PDB entry 7UAI | electron microscopy, 2.80 A resolution | chains A and D of the 6 polymer chains in the assembly

# Chain A
Name: Fetuin-B
Source organism: Homo sapiens
UniProt: Q9UGM5 (FETUB_HUMAN); numbering as in UniProt (aligned over 1-382)
Amino-acid sequence (388 residues; row label = number of the first residue in the row):
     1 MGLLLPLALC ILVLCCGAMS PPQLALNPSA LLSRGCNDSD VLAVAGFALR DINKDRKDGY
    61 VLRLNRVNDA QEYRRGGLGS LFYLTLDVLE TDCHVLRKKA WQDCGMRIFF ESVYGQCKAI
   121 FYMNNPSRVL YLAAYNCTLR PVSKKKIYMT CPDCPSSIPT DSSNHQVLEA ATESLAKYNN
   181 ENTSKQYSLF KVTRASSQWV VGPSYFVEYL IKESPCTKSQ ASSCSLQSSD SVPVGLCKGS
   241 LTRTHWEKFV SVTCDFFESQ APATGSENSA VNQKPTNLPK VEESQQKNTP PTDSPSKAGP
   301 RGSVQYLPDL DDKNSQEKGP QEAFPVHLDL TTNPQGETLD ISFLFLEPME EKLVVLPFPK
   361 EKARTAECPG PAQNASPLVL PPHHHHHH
Unresolved in the structure: 1-30, 75-78, 215-230, 258-298, 311-323, 362-365, 383-388
Differences from the reference sequence: expression tag (383-388)
Cystine bridges: C36-C368, C93-C104, C117-C137, C151-C154, C237-C254
Metal / ion sites: Zn2+: D153 (shared with H155(D), H159(D), H165(D) of chain D)
Curated features (UniProtKB/Swiss-Prot):
  - modified residue: S315 (Phosphoserine)
  - glycosylation: N37 (N-linked (GlcNAc...) asparagine), N136 (N-linked (GlcNAc...) asparagine), N182 (N-linked (GlcNAc...) asparagine), T289 (O-linked (GalNAc...) threonine), T292 (O-linked (GalNAc...) threonine)

# Chain D
Name: Meprin A subunit alpha
Source organism: Homo sapiens
Notes: EC 3.4.24.18
UniProt: Q16819 (MEP1A_HUMAN); residue numbers follow UniProt; this construct covers 22-600
Amino-acid sequence (587 residues; numbered 14 to 600; the number before each row is that of its first residue):
    14 WSHPQFEKVP IKYLPEENVH DADFGEQKDI SEINLAAGLD LFQGDILLQK SRNGLRDPNT
    74 RWTFPIPYIL ADNLGLNAKG AILYAFEMFR LKSCVDFKPY EGESSYIIFQ QFDGCWSEVG
   134 DQHVGQNISI GQGCAYKAII EHEILHALGF YHEQSRTDRD DYVNIWWDQI LSGYQHNFDT
   194 YDDSLITDLN TPYDYESLMH YQPFSFNKNA SVPTITAKIP EFNSIIGQRL DFSAIDLERL
   254 NRMYNCTTTH TLLDHCTFEK ANICGMIQGT RDDTDWAHQD SAQAGEVDHT LLGQCTGAGY
   314 FMQFSTSSGS AEEAALLESR ILYPKRKQQC LQFFYKMTGS PSDRLVVWVR RDDSTGNVRK
   374 LVKVQTFQGD DDHNWKIAHV VLKEEQKFRY LFQGTKGDPQ NSTGGIYLDD ITLTETPCPT
   434 GVWTVRNFSQ VLENTSKGDK LQSPRFYNSE GYGFGVTLYP NSRESSGYLR LAFHVCSGEN
   494 DAILEWPVEN RQVIITILDQ EPDVRNRMSS SMVFTTSKSH TSPAINDTVI WDRPSRVGTY
   554 HTDCNCFRSI DLGWSGFISH QMLKRRSFLK NDDLIIFVDF EDITHLS
Unresolved in the structure: 14-65
Differences from the reference sequence: expression tag (14-21)
Cystine bridges: C107-C259, C128-C147, C269-C277, C343-C431, C557-C559
Glycans and other covalent adducts: N-acetylglucosamine (NAG) linked to N140, N222, N258, N440; glycan linked to N414
Metal / ion sites: Zn2+: H155, H159, H165 (shared with D153(A) of chain A); Ca2+ site 1: T270, E272, D301, T303, Y313, D422; Ca2+ site 2: G282, D285, T287, D288
Reported in the primary citation:
  - mutagenesis - C308A: unchanged catalytic activity on large substrates

# How chain A and chain D interact
Residue-residue contacts - 63 pairs, chain A then chain D:
  F109(A) - W129(D)  hydrophobic
  F109(A) - E131(D)
  F110(A) - W129(D)  hydrophobic
  K144(A) - G186(D)
  K144(A) - H189(D)
  K145(A) - D192(D)
  Y148(A) - H165(D)  hydrogen bond
  Y148(A) - S168(D)  hydrogen bond
  Y148(A) - H189(D)
  Y148(A) - N190(D)  hydrogen bond (side chain-backbone)
  Y148(A) - D192(D)
  Y148(A) - Y194(D)  hydrogen bond (backbone-side chain)
  M149(A) - Y164(D)  hydrogen bond (backbone-side chain)
  M149(A) - Y194(D)
  T150(A) - E131(D)
  T150(A) - V132(D)  hydrogen bond (backbone-backbone)
  C151(A) - W129(D)  hydrophobic
  C151(A) - S130(D)  hydrogen bond (side chain-backbone)
  P152(A) - S130(D)
  P152(A) - V132(D)
  P152(A) - H159(D)
  P152(A) - H165(D)
  P152(A) - Y214(D)
  D153(A) - C128(D)
  D153(A) - W129(D)
  D153(A) - H155(D)  salt bridge
  D153(A) - E156(D)
  D153(A) - H159(D)  salt bridge
  D153(A) - H165(D)  salt bridge
  C154(A) - W129(D)
  P155(A) - D126(D)
  P155(A) - W129(D)
  S156(A) - Y187(D)  hydrogen bond (backbone-side chain)
  S156(A) - H189(D)  hydrogen bond
  I158(A) - Y187(D)
  S197(A) - Y187(D)  hydrogen bond
  Q198(A) - G127(D)
  Q198(A) - C128(D)  hydrogen bond (side chain-backbone)
  Q198(A) - W129(D)
  Q198(A) - F219(D)
  W199(A) - L184(D)  hydrophobic
  W199(A) - Q215(D)
  W199(A) - F217(D)  hydrogen bond (side chain-backbone)
  W199(A) - S218(D)
  W199(A) - F219(D)
  W199(A) - N220(D)
  V200(A) - C128(D)
  V200(A) - R242(D)  hydrogen bond (backbone-side chain)
  V201(A) - G146(D)
  V201(A) - C147(D)  hydrophobic
  G202(A) - Q215(D)
  Y205(A) - L184(D)
  F206(A) - D126(D)
  F206(A) - G127(D)
  W246(A) - S478(D)
  W246(A) - Y481(D)  hydrophobic
  W246(A) - S568(D)
  W246(A) - G569(D)  hydrogen bond (side chain-backbone)
  F249(A) - Q145(D)
  F249(A) - G146(D)
  F249(A) - Y149(D)
  V250(A) - Q145(D)  hydrogen bond (backbone-side chain)
  S251(A) - Q145(D)
Also at the interface, not in a pair above, chain A (30 interface residues in all): S157, S196, T242, H245
Also at the interface, not in a pair above, chain D (37 interface residues in all): I152, Q167

# Overview
30 residues of chain A face 37 of chain D across their interface; the contacts include 15 hydrogen bonds and 3
salt bridges. Polar contacts include D153(A)-H155(D), D153(A)-H159(D) and D153(A)-H165(D). N-acetylglucosamine
is covalently linked to N140(D), N222(D), N258(D) and N440(D). The paper reports that C308A of chain D leaves
catalytic activity on large substrates unchanged.
Here chain A is Fetuin-B and chain D is Meprin A subunit alpha, both from Homo sapiens. Entry 7UAI (Meprin
alpha helix in complex with fetuin-B) was determined by electron microscopy (same publication as 7UAB, 7UAC,
7UAE and 7UAF).
